PDB entry 5NAX | X-ray diffraction, 2.82 A resolution | chains D and F of the 6 polymer chains in the assembly

Chain D (and F):
Name: Collagen alpha-1(IV) chain
Source organism: Homo sapiens
Notes: chain F of this document is another copy of the same molecule, construct and numbering; everything in this record applies to it too
UniProt: P02462 (CO4A1_HUMAN); residues 1-229 here correspond to UniProt positions 1441-1669 (UniProt number = residue number + 1440)
Sequence (229 residues; each row starts with the number of its first residue):
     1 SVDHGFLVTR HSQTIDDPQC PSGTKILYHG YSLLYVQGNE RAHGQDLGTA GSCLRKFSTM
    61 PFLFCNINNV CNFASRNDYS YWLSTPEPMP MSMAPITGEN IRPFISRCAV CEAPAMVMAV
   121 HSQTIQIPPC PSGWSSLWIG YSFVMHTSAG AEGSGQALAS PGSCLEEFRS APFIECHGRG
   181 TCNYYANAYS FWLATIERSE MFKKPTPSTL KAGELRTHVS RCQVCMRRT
Not modelled in the structure: 1-3, 229 (chain F: 1-4, 228-229)
Disulfides: Cys20-Cys111, Cys53-Cys108, Cys65-Cys71, Cys130-Cys225, Cys164-Cys222, Cys176-Cys182
Swiss-Prot annotation at these positions:
  - cross-link: Met93 (S-Lysyl-methionine sulfilimine (Met-Lys) (interchain with K-1651)), Lys211 (S-Lysyl-methionine sulfilimine (Lys-Met) (interchain with M-1533))

Interface between chain D and chain F:
Residue-residue contacts - 102 pairs, chain D then chain F:
  His4(D) - Ala115(F)
  His4(D) - Met116(F)  hydrogen bond (backbone-backbone)
  Gly5(D) - Met116(F)
  Gly5(D) - Trp134(F)
  Phe6(D) - Phe6(F)  hydrophobic
  Leu7(D) - Met118(F)  hydrophobic
  Leu7(D) - Trp134(F)  hydrophobic
  Leu27(D) - Pro131(F)  hydrophobic
  Tyr31(D) - Met201(F)
  Tyr31(D) - Phe202(F)
  Val36(D) - Met145(F)  hydrophobic
  Gly38(D) - Met145(F)
  Gly38(D) - Thr147(F)
  Gly38(D) - Phe191(F)
  Asn39(D) - Thr147(F)  hydrogen bond
  Asn39(D) - Ala151(F)
  Asn39(D) - Tyr189(F)
  Asn39(D) - Phe191(F)
  Arg41(D) - Gly150(F)  hydrogen bond (side chain-backbone)
  Arg41(D) - Ala151(F)
  Arg41(D) - Glu152(F)  salt bridge
  His43(D) - Val144(F)
  His43(D) - Met145(F)
  His43(D) - Gly155(F)
  His43(D) - Gln156(F)  hydrogen bond (side chain-backbone)
  Gln45(D) - Gln156(F)  hydrogen bond (side chain-backbone)
  Gln45(D) - Ala157(F)
  Gln45(D) - Leu158(F)  hydrogen bond (side chain-backbone)
  Ala50(D) - Ala159(F)  hydrophobic
  Gly51(D) - Leu158(F)
  Gly51(D) - Ala159(F)
  Leu54(D) - Gln123(F)
  Leu54(D) - Leu158(F)  hydrophobic
  Arg55(D) - Val120(F)
  Arg55(D) - His121(F)
  Arg55(D) - Gln123(F)
  Lys56(D) - Ser122(F)
  Lys56(D) - Gln123(F)  hydrogen bond (backbone-side chain)
  Lys56(D) - Thr124(F)  hydrogen bond
  Lys56(D) - Ile196(F)  hydrogen bond (side chain-backbone)
  Lys56(D) - Arg198(F)
  Lys56(D) - Met201(F)
  Phe57(D) - Ile196(F)
  Phe57(D) - Met201(F)  hydrogen bond (backbone-side chain)
  Phe57(D) - Phe202(F)  hydrophobic
  Ser58(D) - Ile196(F)
  Ser58(D) - Met201(F)
  Thr59(D) - Pro205(F)
  Met60(D) - Ile196(F)
  Pro61(D) - Leu193(F)
  Pro61(D) - Ala194(F)  hydrogen bond (backbone-backbone)
  Phe62(D) - Met145(F)  hydrophobic
  Phe62(D) - Phe191(F)  hydrophobic
  Phe62(D) - Trp192(F)
  Phe62(D) - Ala194(F)
  Leu63(D) - Ser190(F)
  Leu63(D) - Phe191(F)
  Leu63(D) - Trp192(F)  hydrogen bond (backbone-backbone)
  Leu63(D) - His218(F)
  Leu63(D) - Val219(F)  hydrophobic
  Phe64(D) - Tyr189(F)  hydrophobic
  Phe64(D) - Ser190(F)
  Phe64(D) - Phe191(F)  hydrophobic
  Cys65(D) - Phe168(F)  hydrophobic
  Cys65(D) - Ser170(F)
  Cys65(D) - Ala188(F)
  Cys65(D) - Tyr189(F)
  Cys65(D) - Ser190(F)  hydrogen bond (backbone-backbone)
  Cys65(D) - Trp192(F)
  Asn66(D) - Ser170(F)  hydrogen bond (backbone-side chain)
  Ile67(D) - Ala171(F)  hydrophobic
  Ile67(D) - Tyr185(F)
  Asn69(D) - Ser170(F)
  Asn69(D) - Lys211(F)
  Asn69(D) - Ala212(F)  hydrogen bond (backbone-backbone)
  Asn69(D) - Leu215(F)
  Val70(D) - Leu210(F)
  Val70(D) - Leu215(F)  hydrophobic
  Cys71(D) - Ser208(F)
  Cys71(D) - Thr209(F)
  Cys71(D) - Leu210(F)  hydrogen bond (backbone-backbone)
  Cys71(D) - Leu215(F)  hydrophobic
  Asn72(D) - Ser208(F)
  Asn72(D) - Thr209(F)  hydrogen bond
  Phe73(D) - Ala194(F)  hydrophobic
  Phe73(D) - Pro205(F)  hydrophobic
  Phe73(D) - Thr206(F)
  Phe73(D) - Pro207(F)
  Phe73(D) - Ser208(F)  hydrogen bond (backbone-backbone)
  Ala74(D) - Pro207(F)
  Ser75(D) - Ser208(F)
  Ser75(D) - Thr209(F)
  Arg76(D) - Tyr189(F)  hydrogen bond
  Gly98(D) - Phe202(F)
  Glu99(D) - Phe202(F)  hydrogen bond (backbone-backbone)
  Ile101(D) - Phe202(F)
  Arg102(D) - Phe202(F)
  Ile105(D) - Phe202(F)  hydrophobic
  Glu112(D) - Trp134(F)  hydrogen bond
  Glu112(D) - Arg227(F)  salt bridge
  Arg179(D) - Lys204(F)
  Gly180(D) - Pro205(F)
Also at the interface, not in a pair above, chain D (49 interface residues in all): Tyr28, Leu33, Gln37, Asp78, Gly178
Also at the interface, not in a pair above, chain F (56 interface residues in all): Pro114, Pro129, Ser154, Tyr184, Ala186, Glu197

Summary:
49 residues of chain D and 56 residues of chain F are in contact; the contacts include 21 hydrogen bonds and 2
salt bridges. Polar pairs include Arg41(D)-Glu152(F), Glu112(D)-Arg227(F) and Asn39(D)-Thr147(F).
Chain D and chain F are both Collagen alpha-1(IV) chain (Homo sapiens); the structure, Crystal structures of
homooligomers of the non-collagenous domains of collagen type IV. alpha121NC1, was determined by X-ray
diffraction (same publication as 5NAY, 5NAZ, 5NB0, 5NB1 and 5NB2).
